Entry 1E0F (X-ray diffraction, 3.10 A resolution); this record covers chains B and C of the 9 polymer chains in the assembly.

Chain B (and C):
Molecule: Thrombin
Organism: Homo sapiens
Notes: chain C of this document is another copy of the same molecule, construct and numbering; everything in this record applies to it too
Reference sequence: P00734 (THRB_HUMAN); residues 1-14 here correspond to UniProt positions 336-349 (UniProt number = residue number + 335)
Chain sequence (36 residues; numbered 1 to 15 plus 21 insertion-coded residues; the number before each row is that of its first residue; a row labelled like 14A-14M holds insertion residues (14A, then the next letters in order)):
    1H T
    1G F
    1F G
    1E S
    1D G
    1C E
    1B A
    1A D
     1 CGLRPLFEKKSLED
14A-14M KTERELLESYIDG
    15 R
UniProt features mapped onto this chain:
  - site: Arg15 (Cleavage)

Interface between chain B and chain C:
Residue-residue contacts (5; chain B residue first):
  Phe7(B) with Arg14D(C)
  Lys9(B) with Ser11(C)
  Lys10(B) with Ser11(C); Glu13(C), salt bridge
  Leu12(B) with Glu13(C)
Other interface residues (no listed pair), chain C (4 interface residues in all): Leu12

Overview:
The chain B/chain C interface involves 4 residues from each chain; the contacts include 1 salt bridge. Its one
salt-bridged contact is Lys10(B)-Glu13(C).
Both chains are Thrombin (Homo sapiens). Entry 1E0F (Crystal structure of the human alpha-thrombin-haemadin
complex: an exosite II-binding inhibitor) was determined by X-ray diffraction.
